Entry 3GDF (X-ray diffraction, 2.50 A resolution); this record covers chains A and B of the 4 polymer chains in the assembly.

[Chain A (and B)]
Molecule: Probable NADP-dependent mannitol dehydrogenase
From: Cladosporium herbarum
Notes: EC 1.1.1.138; chain B of this document is another copy of the same molecule, construct and numbering; everything in this record applies to it too
UniProt: P0C0Y5 (MTDH_CLAHE); residue numbers follow UniProt; this construct covers 1-267
Amino-acid sequence (267 residues; row label = number of the first residue in the row):
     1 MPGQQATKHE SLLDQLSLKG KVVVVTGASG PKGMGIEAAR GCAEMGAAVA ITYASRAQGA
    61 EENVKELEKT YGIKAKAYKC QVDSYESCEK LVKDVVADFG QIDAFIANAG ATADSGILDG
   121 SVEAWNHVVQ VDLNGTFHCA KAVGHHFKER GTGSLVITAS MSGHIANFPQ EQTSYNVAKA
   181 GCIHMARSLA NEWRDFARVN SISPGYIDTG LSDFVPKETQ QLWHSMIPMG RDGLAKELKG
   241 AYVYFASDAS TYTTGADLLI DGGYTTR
Curated features (UniProtKB/Swiss-Prot):
  - active site: S160 (Proton donor), Y175 (Proton acceptor), K179 (Lowers pKa of active site Tyr)
  - binding site (NADP(+)): N108, K141, Y175, K179, I207, T209
Ion coordination: Zn2+ site 1: E123, H127; Zn2+ site 2: R267 (shared with 1 residue of chain D)

[How chain A and chain B interact]
Pairs across the interface - 106 pairs, chain A then chain B:
  Q4(A) - M229(B)
  Q4(A) - R231(B)  hydrogen bond (backbone-side chain)
  Q5(A) - R231(B)
  A6(A) - R231(B)
  A6(A) - L234(B)  hydrophobic
  A6(A) - E237(B)
  T7(A) - K236(B)  hydrogen bond (backbone-side chain)
  K8(A) - K236(B)
  H9(A) - K236(B)  hydrogen bond (backbone-side chain)
  E10(A) - E37(B)
  E10(A) - R40(B)  salt bridge
  E10(A) - K236(B)
  E10(A) - K239(B)  salt bridge
  S11(A) - E44(B)  hydrogen bond
  L12(A) - E44(B)  hydrogen bond (backbone-side chain)
  L12(A) - M45(B)  hydrophobic
  L12(A) - K239(B)
  L12(A) - V243(B)  hydrophobic
  L13(A) - E44(B)  hydrogen bond (backbone-side chain)
  Q15(A) - K236(B)
  Q15(A) - K239(B)
  L16(A) - L16(B)  hydrophobic
  E37(A) - E10(B)
  R40(A) - E10(B)
  E44(A) - S11(B)  hydrogen bond
  E44(A) - L12(B)  hydrogen bond (side chain-backbone)
  E44(A) - L13(B)  hydrogen bond (side chain-backbone)
  M45(A) - L13(B)  hydrophobic
  Y71(A) - E10(B)
  R187(A) - T266(B)  hydrogen bond (backbone-side chain)
  N191(A) - P228(B)
  N191(A) - T266(B)
  N191(A) - R267(B)  hydrogen bond
  R194(A) - P228(B)
  R194(A) - R267(B)
  R198(A) - M229(B)
  Y206(A) - Y252(B)
  I227(A) - Y252(B)
  P228(A) - N191(B)
  P228(A) - R194(B)
  M229(A) - Q4(B)
  M229(A) - R198(B)
  M229(A) - T251(B)
  M229(A) - Y252(B)  hydrophobic
  M229(A) - T254(B)
  R231(A) - Q4(B)  hydrogen bond (side chain-backbone)
  R231(A) - Q5(B)
  R231(A) - A6(B)
  R231(A) - T251(B)
  R231(A) - Y252(B)  hydrogen bond (backbone-side chain)
  D232(A) - Y252(B)
  G233(A) - Y252(B)  hydrogen bond (backbone-side chain)
  L234(A) - A6(B)  hydrophobic
  K236(A) - T7(B)  hydrogen bond (side chain-backbone)
  K236(A) - H9(B)
  K236(A) - Q15(B)  hydrogen bond (backbone-side chain)
  E237(A) - A6(B)
  E237(A) - T251(B)  hydrogen bond
  E237(A) - Y252(B)  hydrogen bond (side chain-backbone)
  K239(A) - E10(B)  salt bridge
  K239(A) - L12(B)
  K239(A) - Q15(B)
  G240(A) - L12(B)
  G240(A) - Y244(B)
  A241(A) - Y244(B)
  V243(A) - L12(B)  hydrophobic
  Y244(A) - G240(B)
  Y244(A) - A241(B)
  Y244(A) - L258(B)
  Y244(A) - I260(B)
  F245(A) - L258(B)  hydrophobic
  A249(A) - G240(B)
  T251(A) - M229(B)
  T251(A) - R231(B)
  T251(A) - E237(B)  hydrogen bond
  Y252(A) - Y206(B)
  Y252(A) - I227(B)
  Y252(A) - M229(B)
  Y252(A) - R231(B)  hydrogen bond (side chain-backbone)
  Y252(A) - D232(B)
  Y252(A) - G233(B)
  Y252(A) - E237(B)  hydrogen bond (backbone-side chain)
  Y252(A) - I260(B)
  Y252(A) - D261(B)
  Y252(A) - G262(B)  hydrogen bond (backbone-backbone)
  T253(A) - L259(B)
  T253(A) - I260(B)
  T254(A) - M229(B)
  T254(A) - G262(B)
  T254(A) - G263(B)
  A256(A) - L259(B)
  D257(A) - D257(B)
  L258(A) - Y244(B)
  L259(A) - T253(B)
  L259(A) - A256(B)
  I260(A) - Y244(B)
  I260(A) - Y252(B)
  I260(A) - T253(B)
  D261(A) - Y252(B)
  G262(A) - Y252(B)  hydrogen bond (backbone-backbone)
  G262(A) - T254(B)
  G263(A) - T254(B)
  T266(A) - R187(B)  hydrogen bond (side chain-backbone)
  T266(A) - N191(B)
  R267(A) - N191(B)  hydrogen bond
  R267(A) - R194(B)
Interface residues without a listed pair, chain A (55 interface residues in all): G3, G41, G255
Interface residues without a listed pair, chain B (55 interface residues in all): K8, G41, A190, I207, F245, A249, G255

[Summary]
The chain A/chain B interface involves 55 residues from each chain; the contacts include 25 hydrogen bonds and
3 salt bridges. Polar pairs include E10(A)-R40(B), E10(A)-K239(B) and Q4(A)-R231(B). UniProt lists 3
active-site residues and 6 NADP+-binding residues on chain A.
Both chains are Probable NADP-dependent mannitol dehydrogenase (Cladosporium herbarum). Entry 3GDF (Crystal
structure of the NADP-dependent mannitol dehydrogenase from Cladosporium herbarum) was determined by X-ray
diffraction (same publication as 3GDG).
